Entry 5URE (X-ray diffraction, 2.30 A resolution); this record covers chain A.

# Chain A
Molecule: NADPH--cytochrome P450 reductase
From: Rattus norvegicus
Notes: EC 1.6.2.4
UniProtKB: P00388 (NCPR_RAT); numbering as in UniProt (aligned over 57-678)
Chain sequence (622 residues; numbered 57 to 678; the number before each row is that of its first residue):
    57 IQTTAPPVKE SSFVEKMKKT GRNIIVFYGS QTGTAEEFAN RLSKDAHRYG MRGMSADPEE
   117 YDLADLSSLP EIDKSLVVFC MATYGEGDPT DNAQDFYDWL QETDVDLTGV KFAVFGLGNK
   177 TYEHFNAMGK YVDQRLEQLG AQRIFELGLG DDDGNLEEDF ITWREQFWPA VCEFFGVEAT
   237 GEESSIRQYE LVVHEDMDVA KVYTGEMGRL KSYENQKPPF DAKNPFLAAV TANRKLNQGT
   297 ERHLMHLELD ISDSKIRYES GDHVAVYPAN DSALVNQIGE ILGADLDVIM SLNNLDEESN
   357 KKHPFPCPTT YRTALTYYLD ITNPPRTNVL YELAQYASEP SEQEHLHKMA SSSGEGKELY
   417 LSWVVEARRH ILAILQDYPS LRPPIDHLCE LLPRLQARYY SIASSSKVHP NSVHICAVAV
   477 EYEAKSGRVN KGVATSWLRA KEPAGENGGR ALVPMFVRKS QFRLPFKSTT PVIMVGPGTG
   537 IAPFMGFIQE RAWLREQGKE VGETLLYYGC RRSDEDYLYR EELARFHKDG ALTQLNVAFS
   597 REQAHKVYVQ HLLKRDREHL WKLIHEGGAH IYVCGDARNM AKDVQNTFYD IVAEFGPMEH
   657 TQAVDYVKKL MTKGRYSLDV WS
Unresolved in the structure: 57-61, 236-239, 501-505
Small-molecule neighbours:
  - FAD (flavin-adenine dinucleotide): Tyr140, His319, Thr378, Asn379, Arg424, Arg454, Tyr455, Tyr456, Ser457, Cys472, Ala473, Val474, Val476, Tyr478, Lys487, Gly488, Val489, Ala490, Thr491, Thr535, Ala538, Asp675, Trp677, Ser678
  - FMN (flavin mononucleotide): Gly85, Ser86, Gln87, Thr88, Gly89, Thr90, Ala91, Ala138, Thr139, Tyr140, Gly141, Glu142, Gly143, Thr146, Leu173, Gly174, Asn175, Tyr178, His180, Phe181, Asn182, Asp208, Leu212, Val676, Ser678
  - NADP (NAP; NADP nicotinamide-adenine-dinucleotide phosphate): Arg298, Val474, Pro533, Gly534, Thr535, Gly536, Gly565, Cys566, Arg567, Asp572, Ser596, Arg597, Lys602, Tyr604, Val605, Gln606, Asp632, Asn635, Met636, Asp639, Trp677, Ser678
Reported in the primary citation:
  - binding site for NADP: Thr535, Arg567, Arg597, Lys602
  - conformationally variable residues (loop rearrangement, side-chain flip): Tyr140, Gly141 to Glu142, Trp677, Ser678
  - binding site for flavin mononucleotide: Gly141, Tyr178
  - binding site for flavin-adenine dinucleotide: Trp677
  - contacts within the chain: Asp675-Trp677 (hydrogen bond), Tyr178-Ser678 (hydrogen bond)
  - catalytic residues: Asp675 (citing earlier work)
  - mutagenesis - D632F (400-fold): decreased catalytic activity on NADPH
  - mutagenesis - D632F: abolished catalytic activity on cytochrome c
  - mutagenesis - D632A: decreased catalytic activity on cytochrome c
  - mutagenesis - D632E: unchanged catalytic activity on cyt c
  - mutagenesis - D632N: decreased catalytic activity on cyt c
  - mutagenesis - D632A, D632N: decreased catalytic activity on ferricyanide
  - mutagenesis - D632F: abolished catalytic activity on ferricyanide
  - mutagenesis - D632E: unchanged catalytic activity on ferricyanide
  - mutagenesis - D632E: unchanged catalytic activity on cyt P450 2B4
  - mutagenesis - D632F: abolished catalytic activity on cyt P450 2B4
  - mutagenesis - R634A: increased catalytic activity on P450
  - mutagenesis - R634A: unchanged catalytic activity on cytochrome c
  - mutagenesis - D632A, D632N: decreased catalytic activity on cyt P450 2B4

# Overview
Ligands of chain A: flavin mononucleotide, flavin-adenine dinucleotide and NADP. From the paper: the catalytic
residue Asp675; D632A and D632N reduce catalytic activity on ferricyanide; 5 substitutions were tested in all.
Chain A is NADPH--cytochrome P450 reductase (Rattus norvegicus); the structure, Wild type rat CYPOR bound with
NADP+ - reduced form, was determined by X-ray diffraction together with 5URD, 5URG, 5URH and 5URI from the
same study.
